PDB entry 4TPG | X-ray diffraction, 3.91 A resolution | chains A and E

[Chain A]
Name: Proton:oligopeptide symporter POT family
Organism: Shewanella oneidensis MR-1
UniProt: Q8EHE6 (Q8EHE6_SHEON); numbering as in UniProt (aligned over 1-516)
Amino-acid sequence (523 residues; row label = number of the first residue in the row):
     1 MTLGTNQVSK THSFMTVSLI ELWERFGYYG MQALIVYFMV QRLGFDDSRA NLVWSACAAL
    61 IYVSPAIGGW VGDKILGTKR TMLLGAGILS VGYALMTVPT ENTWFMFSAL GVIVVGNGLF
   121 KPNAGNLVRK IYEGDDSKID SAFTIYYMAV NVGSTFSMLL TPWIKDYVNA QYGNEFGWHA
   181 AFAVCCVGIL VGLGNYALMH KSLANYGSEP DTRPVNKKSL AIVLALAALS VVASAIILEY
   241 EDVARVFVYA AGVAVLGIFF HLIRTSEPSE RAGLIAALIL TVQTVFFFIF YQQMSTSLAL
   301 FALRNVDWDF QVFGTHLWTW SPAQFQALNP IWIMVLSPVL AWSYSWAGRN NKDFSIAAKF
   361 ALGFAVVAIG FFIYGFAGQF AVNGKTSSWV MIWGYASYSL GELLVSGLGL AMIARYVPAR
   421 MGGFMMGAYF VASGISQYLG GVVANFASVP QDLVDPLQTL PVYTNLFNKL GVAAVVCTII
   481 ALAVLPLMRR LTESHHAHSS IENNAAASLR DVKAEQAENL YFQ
Unresolved in the structure: 1-7, 134-136, 265-267, 343-355, 417-423, 493-523
Construct notes: expression tag (517-523)
Metal / ion sites: Zn2+ near N468 (its only coordinating residue here)

[Chain E]
Name: Ala-L-3-Br-Tyr-Ala
Amino-acid sequence (3 residues; numbered 1 to 3; the number before each row is that of its first residue):
     1 AXA
Modified positions: DBY (3,5 dibromotyrosine) at position 2

[How chain A and chain E interact]
Residue-residue contacts (15):
  R25(A) - A3(E)
  Y28(A) - A3(E)  hydrophobic
  Y29(A) - A1(E)  hydrogen bond (side chain-backbone)
  Y29(A) - DBY_2(E)  hydrogen bond (side chain-backbone)
  Y29(A) - A3(E)
  Y62(A) - A3(E)
  K121(A) - A3(E)  hydrogen bond (side chain-backbone)
  Y147(A) - A1(E)  hydrogen bond (side chain-backbone)
  V150(A) - A1(E)
  N151(A) - A1(E)  hydrogen bond (side chain-backbone)
  F288(A) - DBY_2(E)
  Y291(A) - DBY_2(E)
  N329(A) - A1(E)
  E402(A) - A1(E)
  L408(A) - DBY_2(E)
Other interface residues (no listed pair), chain A (17 interface residues in all): F287, I333, S406, Q437

[Overview]
Chain A and chain E form an interface of 17 and 3 residues respectively; the contacts include 5 hydrogen
bonds. Among the polar pairs are Y29(A)-A1(E), Y29(A)-DBY_2(E) and K121(A)-A3(E).
Chain A is Proton:oligopeptide symporter POT family (Shewanella oneidensis MR-1) and chain E is
Ala-L-3-Br-Tyr-Ala; the structure, Selectivity mechanism of a bacterial homologue of the human drug peptide
transporters PepT1 and PepT2, was determined by X-ray diffraction (same publication as 4TPH and 4TPJ).
